2EGK - chains A and B; structure by X-ray diffraction, 2.85 A resolution.

== Chain A (and B) ==
Name: General receptor for phosphoinositides 1-associated scaffold protein
Organism: Rattus norvegicus
Notes: fragment: PDZ domain, c-terminal peptode(Intrinsic ligand); chain B of this document is another copy of the same molecule, construct and numbering; everything in this record applies to it too
UniProt: Q8R4T5 (GRASP_RAT); the construct lacks a stretch of the UniProt sequence, so the offset changes along the chain: 96-189 = UniProt 96-189; 190-194 = UniProt 390-394
Sequence (101 residues; row label = number of the first residue in the row):
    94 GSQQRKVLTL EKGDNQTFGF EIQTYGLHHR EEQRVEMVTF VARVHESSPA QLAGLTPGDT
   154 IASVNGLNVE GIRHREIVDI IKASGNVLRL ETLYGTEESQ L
Unresolved in the structure: 94-96, 121-129 (chain B: 94-96, 123-127, 188-190)
Construct notes: cloning artifact (94-95); modified residue (130); engineered mutation Ala135 (Cys in Q8R4T5)
Modified / non-standard residues: Mse130 (selenomethionine; parent Met)
From the paper describing this entry:
  - self-association interface (contacts with another copy of this molecule); pairs are residue here / residue on that copy: Arg168-Asp172 (salt bridge)
  - mutagenesis - R168S, R168W: increased localization to mGluR1alpha
  - mutagenesis - E114K: increased binding to intrinsic ligand
  - specificity-determining residues: Glu114

== How chain A and chain B interact ==
Residue-residue contacts - 37 pairs, chain A then chain B:
  Thr110(A) with Leu194(B), hydrogen bond (side chain-backbone)
  Phe111(A) with Leu194(B), hydrogen bond (backbone-backbone)
  Gly112(A) with Leu194(B), hydrogen bond (backbone-backbone)
  Phe113(A) with Gln193(B); Leu194(B), hydrogen bond (backbone-backbone)
  Glu114(A) with Glu191(B); Ser192(B); Gln193(B)
  Ile115(A) with Glu191(B); Ser192(B); Leu194(B), hydrophobic
  Gln116(A) with Phe133(B); Gly151(B)
  Tyr118(A) with Val131(B)
  Phe133(A) with Tyr118(B), hydrophobic; Leu120(B), hydrophobic
  Ala135(A) with Tyr118(B), hydrogen bond (backbone-side chain)
  His138(A) with Gln193(B), hydrogen bond
  Gly151(A) with Tyr118(B); Leu120(B)
  Thr153(A) with His121(B), hydrogen bond (side chain-backbone)
  Glu163(A) with His122(B)
  His167(A) with Glu191(B); Ser192(B), hydrogen bond
  Val171(A) with Ser192(B)
  Ile174(A) with Leu194(B), hydrophobic
  Leu186(A) with His122(B)
  Tyr187(A) with His121(B), hydrogen bond (backbone-side chain)
  Gly188(A) with Gly119(B)
  Thr189(A) with Thr117(B); Tyr118(B); Gly119(B), hydrogen bond (backbone-backbone)
  Glu190(A) with Gln116(B), hydrogen bond; Thr117(B); Tyr118(B), hydrogen bond
  Glu191(A) with Thr117(B), hydrogen bond (backbone-backbone)
  Ser192(A) with Gln116(B), hydrogen bond
Also at the interface, not in a pair above, chain A (26 interface residues in all): Val134, Lys175
Also at the interface, not in a pair above, chain B (18 interface residues in all): Glu129, Mse130, Thr153, His167
From the paper, about this interface:
  - interface residues, chain A: His138(A), Ile174(A)

== Overview ==
26 residues of chain A and 18 residues of chain B are in contact, with 14 hydrogen bonds. Among the polar
pairs are Thr110(A)-Leu194(B), Phe111(A)-Leu194(B) and Ala135(A)-Tyr118(B). From the paper: R168S and R168W of
chain A increase localization to mGluR1alpha; interface residues His138(A) and Ile174(A).
Both chains are General receptor for phosphoinositides 1-associated scaffold protein (Rattus norvegicus).
Entry 2EGK (Crystal Structure of Tamalin PDZ-Intrinsic Ligand Fusion Protein) was determined by X-ray
diffraction, deposited together with 2EGN and 2EGO.
